9DA3 - chains A and B; structure by X-ray diffraction, 1.51 A resolution.

[Chain A (and B)]
Name: 5-hydroxymethyl-dUMP N-hydrolase
From: Homo sapiens
Notes: EC 3.2.2.-; chain B of this document is another copy of the same molecule, construct and numbering; everything in this record applies to it too
Reference sequence: O43598 (DNPH1_HUMAN); residues 20-162 here = UniProt positions 20-162
Amino-acid sequence (145 residues; row label = number of the first residue in the row):
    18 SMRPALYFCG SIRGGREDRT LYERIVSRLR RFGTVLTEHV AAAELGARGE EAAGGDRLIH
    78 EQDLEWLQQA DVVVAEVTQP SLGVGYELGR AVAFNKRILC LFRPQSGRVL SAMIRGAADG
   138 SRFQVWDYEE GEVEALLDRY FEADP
Disordered / not traced: 18-19, 56-70, 160-162 (chain B: 18-19, 54-70, 160-162)
Differences from the reference sequence: expression tag (18-19)
Residues lining bound ligands:
  - A1BBD ([(3R,4R)-4-hydroxy-1-{[5-(hydroxymethyl)-6-oxo-1,6-dihydropyridin-3-yl]methyl}pyrrolidin-3-yl]methyl dihydrogen phosphate), molecule 1: Phe25, Cys26, Gly27, Ser28, Ile29, Arg30, Gly31, Ile76, Asp80, Ser98, Leu99, Gly100, Val101, Glu104
  - A1BBD, molecule 2: Ser128, Ala129, Met130
Curated features (UniProtKB/Swiss-Prot):
  - binding site (5-hydroxymethyl-dUMP): Gly27, Ile29, Arg30, Gly31, Ser98, Gly100, Glu104, Ser128
  - modified residue (Phosphoserine): Ser28, Ser98, Ser123, Ser128, Ser138
  - mutagenesis: Glu104 (E104Q: Loss of deoxyribonucleoside 5'-monophosphate N-glycosidase activity)

[Chain A / chain B interface]
Pairs across the interface (58):
  Arg30(A) with Val126(B); Leu127(B), hydrogen bond (side chain-backbone); Ser128(B); Ala129(B)
  Asp73(A) with Ala129(B); Arg132(B); Gly133(B)
  Arg74(A) with Gly133(B), hydrogen bond (side chain-backbone); Ala134(B); Ala135(B), hydrogen bond (side chain-backbone)
  Ile76(A) with Ala129(B), hydrophobic
  His77(A) with Met130(B); Gly133(B); Ala134(B)
  Val94(A) with Leu99(B)
  Pro97(A) with Pro97(B)
  Ser98(A) with Ser98(B); Leu99(B)
  Leu99(A) with Val94(B); Ser98(B); Val101(B), hydrophobic; Gly102(B); Leu127(B), hydrophobic
  Gly100(A) with Ser128(B), hydrogen bond (backbone-side chain); Met130(B)
  Val101(A) with Leu99(B), hydrophobic
  Gly102(A) with Leu99(B); Gly102(B); Tyr103(B), hydrogen bond (backbone-backbone)
  Tyr103(A) with Gly102(B), hydrogen bond (backbone-backbone); Tyr103(B); Gly106(B); Met130(B), hydrophobic; Ala134(B)
  Glu104(A) with Met130(B)
  Gly106(A) with Tyr103(B); Arg107(B)
  Arg107(A) with Gly106(B); Val109(B)
  Val109(A) with Arg107(B)
  Ala110(A) with Ala110(B), hydrophobic
  Val126(A) with Arg30(B)
  Leu127(A) with Arg30(B), hydrogen bond (backbone-side chain); Leu99(B), hydrophobic
  Ser128(A) with Arg30(B); Gly100(B), hydrogen bond (side chain-backbone)
  Ala129(A) with Arg30(B); Asp73(B); Ile76(B), hydrophobic
  Met130(A) with His77(B); Gly100(B); Tyr103(B), hydrophobic
  Arg132(A) with Asp73(B)
  Gly133(A) with Asp73(B); Arg74(B); His77(B)
  Ala134(A) with His77(B); Tyr103(B)
Also at the interface, not in a pair above, chain A (31 interface residues in all): Gly31, Asp80, Gln96, Leu105, Ile131
Also at the interface, not in a pair above, chain B (33 interface residues in all): Gly31, Asp80, Gln96, Glu104, Leu105, Ile131, Asp136

[Summary]
31 residues of chain A face 33 of chain B across their interface, with 8 hydrogen bonds. Polar pairs include
Arg30(A)-Leu127(B), Arg74(A)-Gly133(B) and Arg74(A)-Ala135(B). Chain A binds compound A1BBD. UniProt lists 8
residues binding 5-hydroxymethyl-dUMP and one mutagenesis site on chain A.
Both chains are 5-hydroxymethyl-dUMP N-hydrolase (Homo sapiens). Entry 9DA3 (Crystal structure of human DNPH1
bound to inhibitor 2a) was determined by X-ray diffraction together with 9DA1, 9DA2, 9DA4, 9DA5 and 9DA6 from
the same study.
